PDB entry 2LLO | solution NMR | chains A and B

Chain A:
Molecule: Calmodulin
From: Xenopus laevis
Notes: fragment: EF-hand domains 1 and 2, residues 2-81
UniProtKB: P62155 (CALM_XENLA); residues 1-80 here correspond to UniProt positions 2-81 (UniProt number = residue number + 1)
Chain sequence (80 residues; row label = number of the first residue in the row):
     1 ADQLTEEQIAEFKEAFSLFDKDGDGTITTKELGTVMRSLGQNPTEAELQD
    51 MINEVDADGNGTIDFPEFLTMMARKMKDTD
Bound ions: Ca2+ site 1 near Asp-24 (its only coordinating residue here); Ca2+ site 2: Asp-58, Thr-62

Chain B:
Molecule: Estrogen receptor
UniProtKB: P03372 (ESR1_HUMAN); residues 287-305 here = UniProt positions 287-305
Chain sequence (19 residues; each row starts with the number of its first residue):
   287 RAANLWPSPLMIKRSKKNS

Chain A / chain B interface:
Residue-residue contacts (32):
  Glu-11(A) / Lys-299(B)
  Glu-11(A) / Arg-300(B)
  Glu-11(A) / Lys-303(B)
  Glu-14(A) / Lys-299(B)
  Glu-14(A) / Lys-303(B)
  Ala-15(A) / Leu-296(B)
  Ala-15(A) / Lys-299(B)
  Leu-18(A) / Lys-299(B)
  Phe-19(A) / Pro-295(B)
  Ile-27(A) / Trp-292(B)
  Leu-32(A) / Trp-292(B)
  Val-35(A) / Pro-295(B)
  Met-36(A) / Leu-291(B)
  Leu-39(A) / Ile-298(B)
  Met-51(A) / Ala-288(B)
  Met-51(A) / Leu-291(B)
  Met-51(A) / Trp-292(B)
  Ile-52(A) / Trp-292(B)
  Glu-54(A) / Arg-287(B)
  Glu-54(A) / Ala-288(B)
  Val-55(A) / Ala-288(B)
  Val-55(A) / Trp-292(B)
  Ile-63(A) / Trp-292(B)
  Phe-68(A) / Leu-296(B)
  Met-71(A) / Ala-288(B)
  Met-71(A) / Ala-289(B)
  Met-71(A) / Trp-292(B)
  Met-72(A) / Trp-292(B)
  Met-72(A) / Pro-293(B)
  Met-72(A) / Leu-296(B)
  Met-76(A) / Ala-289(B)
  Asp-80(A) / Asn-290(B)
Interface residues without a listed pair, chain A (21 interface residues in all): Ala-10
Interface residues without a listed pair, chain B (14 interface residues in all): Lys-302
The authors on this interface:
  - residue pairs: Ile-27(A)/Trp-292(B) (hydrophobic contact), Leu-32(A)/Trp-292(B) (hydrophobic contact), Val-55(A)/Trp-292(B) (hydrophobic contact), Ile-63(A)/Trp-292(B) (hydrophobic contact), Met-71(A)/Trp-292(B) (hydrophobic contact)
  - interface residues, chain B: Trp-292(B)

Summary:
Chain A and chain B form an interface of 21 and 14 residues respectively. The paper describes hydrophobic
contacts between Ile-27(A) and Trp-292(B), Leu-32(A) and Trp-292(B) and Val-55(A) and Trp-292(B) among others.
The Ca2+ site 2 is built by Asp-58(A) and Thr-62(A). From the paper: the interface residue Trp-292(B).
Here chain A is Calmodulin (Xenopus laevis) and chain B is Estrogen receptor. Entry 2LLO (Solution NMR-derived
structure of calmodulin N-lobe bound with ER alpha peptide) was determined by solution NMR (same publication
as 2LLQ).
